Entry 8WP2 (electron microscopy, 3.30 A resolution); this record covers chains D and G of the 16 polymer chains in the assembly.

Chain D:
Molecule: TIR domain-containing protein
From: Maribacter polysiphoniae
Sequence (452 residues; each row starts with the number of its first residue):
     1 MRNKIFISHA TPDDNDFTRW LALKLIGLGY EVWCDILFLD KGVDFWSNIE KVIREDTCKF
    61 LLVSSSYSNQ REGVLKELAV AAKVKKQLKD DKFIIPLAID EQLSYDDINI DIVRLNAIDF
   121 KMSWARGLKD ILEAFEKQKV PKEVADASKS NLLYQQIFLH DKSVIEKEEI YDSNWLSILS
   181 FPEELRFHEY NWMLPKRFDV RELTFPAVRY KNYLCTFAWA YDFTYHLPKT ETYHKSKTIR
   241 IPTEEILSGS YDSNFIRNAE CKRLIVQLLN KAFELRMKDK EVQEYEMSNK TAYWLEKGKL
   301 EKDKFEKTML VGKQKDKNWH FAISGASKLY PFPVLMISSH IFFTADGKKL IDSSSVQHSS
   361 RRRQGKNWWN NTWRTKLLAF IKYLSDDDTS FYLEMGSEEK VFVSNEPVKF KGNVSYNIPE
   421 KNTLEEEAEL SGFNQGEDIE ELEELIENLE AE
Unresolved in the structure: 418-452

Chain G:
Molecule: 21-nt RNA strand
Sequence (21 nucleotides; row label = number of the first residue in the row):
     1 UGACGGCUCU AAUCUAUUAG U
Unresolved in the structure: 19-21

How chain D and chain G interact:
Residue-residue contacts (13):
  Lys196(D) with U18(G), phosphate contact
  Arg201(D) with U18(G), base contact
  Arg209(D) with U18(G), base contact
  Tyr210(D) with U17(G), phosphate contact
  Lys211(D) with U17(G), salt bridge to the phosphate; U18(G), phosphate contact
  Asn212(D) with U18(G), phosphate contact
  Glu260(D) with A16(G), sugar contact
  Arg263(D) with A16(G), base contact
  Met287(D) with C9(G), phosphate contact
  Ser288(D) with U10(G), hydrogen bond to the phosphate
  Lys290(D) with C9(G), salt bridge to the phosphate
  His340(D) with U8(G), salt bridge to the phosphate
Also at the interface, not in a pair above, chain G (7 interface residues in all): U15

Summary:
Chain D and chain G form an interface of 12 and 7 residues respectively; the contacts include 1 hydrogen bond
and 3 salt bridges. Among the polar pairs are Ser288(D)-U10(G), Lys211(D)-U17(G) and Lys290(D)-C9(G).
Here chain D is TIR domain-containing protein (Maribacter polysiphoniae) and chain G is a 21-nt RNA strand.
Entry 8WP2 (MapSPARTA tetramer bound with guide-target) was determined by electron microscopy.
